PDB entry 9GMZ | electron microscopy, 3.20 A resolution | chains D and K of the 15 polymer chains in the assembly

== Chain D ==
Name: AAA+ ATPase domain-containing protein
Organism: Peltigera membranacea
UniProt: A0A235IFM2 (A0A235IFM2_9NOSO); residues 1-383 here = UniProt positions 1-383
Chain sequence (386 residues; numbered -2 to 383; the number before each row is that of its first residue; numbers below 1 keep their minus sign (Ser-2 is residue -2)):
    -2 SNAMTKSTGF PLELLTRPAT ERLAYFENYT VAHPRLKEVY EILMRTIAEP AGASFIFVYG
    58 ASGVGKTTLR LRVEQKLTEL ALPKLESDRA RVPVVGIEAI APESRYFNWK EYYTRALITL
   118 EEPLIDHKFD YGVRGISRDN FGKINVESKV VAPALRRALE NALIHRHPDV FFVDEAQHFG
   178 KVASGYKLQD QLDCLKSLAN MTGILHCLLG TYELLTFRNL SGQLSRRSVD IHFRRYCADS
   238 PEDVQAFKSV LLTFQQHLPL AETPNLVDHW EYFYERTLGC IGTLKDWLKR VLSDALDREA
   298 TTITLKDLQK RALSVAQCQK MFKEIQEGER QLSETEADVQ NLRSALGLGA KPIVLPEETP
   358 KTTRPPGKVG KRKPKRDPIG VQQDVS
Not modelled in the structure: -2 to 4, 348-383
Sequence notes: expression tag (-2 to 0)
Ion coordination: Mg2+: Thr64 (together with AMP-PNP)
Small-molecule neighbours:
  - AMP-PNP (ANP; phosphoaminophosphonic acid-adenylate ester), molecule 1: Glu24, Tyr26, Thr27, Val28, His30, Leu33, Ala58, Ser59, Gly60, Val61, Gly62, Lys63, Thr64, Thr65, Glu172, Ile278, Gly279, Lys282, Asp283
  - AMP-PNP (ANP), molecule 2: Asn197, Gln220, Arg223, Arg224
From the paper describing this entry:
  - mutagenesis - K63A: abolished growth

== Chain K ==
Name: Integrase
Organism: Peltigera membranacea
UniProt: A0A235IFR8 (A0A235IFR8_9NOSO); residue numbers follow UniProt; this construct covers 855-898
Chain sequence (47 residues; each row starts with the number of its first residue):
   852 SNAEGGKATT SRNEEPKLIQ VTFANTDFQA DEDEAIVPET LVVYEEF
Not modelled in the structure: 852-891
Sequence notes: expression tag (852-854)

== Chain D / chain K interface ==
Pairs across the interface - 26 pairs, chain D then chain K:
  Thr5(D) - Val894(K)
  Tyr26(D) - Glu897(K)
  Thr27(D) - Glu897(K)
  Thr27(D) - Phe898(K)  hydrogen bond (side chain-backbone)
  Val28(D) - Tyr895(K)  hydrophobic
  Val28(D) - Glu896(K)
  Ala29(D) - Tyr895(K)
  Ala29(D) - Glu896(K)  hydrogen bond (backbone-backbone)
  Ala29(D) - Phe898(K)  hydrophobic
  Pro31(D) - Tyr895(K)
  Leu33(D) - Phe898(K)  hydrophobic
  Tyr37(D) - Phe898(K)  hydrophobic
  Arg69(D) - Phe898(K)
  Gln242(D) - Leu892(K)
  Ala243(D) - Tyr895(K)
  Lys245(D) - Leu892(K)
  Ser246(D) - Leu892(K)
  Ser246(D) - Val893(K)  hydrogen bond (side chain-backbone)
  Ser246(D) - Tyr895(K)
  Val247(D) - Tyr895(K)  hydrophobic
  Leu249(D) - Leu892(K)
  Leu249(D) - Val894(K)  hydrophobic
  Thr250(D) - Val893(K)
  Thr250(D) - Val894(K)
  Thr250(D) - Tyr895(K)
  Gln253(D) - Val894(K)
Also at the interface, not in a pair above, chain D (19 interface residues in all): His30, Leu66

== Summary ==
19 residues of chain D face 7 of chain K across their interface; the contacts include 3 hydrogen bonds. Among
the polar pairs are Thr27(D)-Phe898(K), Ser246(D)-Val893(K) and Ala29(D)-Glu896(K). Ligands of chain D:
AMP-PNP. The paper reports that K63A of chain D abolishes growth.
Chain D is AAA+ ATPase domain-containing protein and chain K is Integrase, both from Peltigera membranacea;
the structure, CryoEM structure of PmcTnsC-dsDNA-AMPPNP in complex with PmcTnsAB hook, was determined by
electron microscopy, deposited together with 9G0F.
